PDB entry 4F84 | X-ray diffraction, 2.20 A resolution | chain A

== Chain A ==
Protein: Geranyl diphosphate 2-C-methyltransferase
Organism: Streptomyces lasaliensis
Notes: EC 2.1.1.-
Reference sequence: D3KYU3 (GPPMT_STRLS); numbering as in UniProt (aligned over 1-300)
Sequence (320 residues; numbered -19 to 300; the number before each row is that of its first residue; numbers below 1 keep their minus sign (Met-19 is residue -19)):
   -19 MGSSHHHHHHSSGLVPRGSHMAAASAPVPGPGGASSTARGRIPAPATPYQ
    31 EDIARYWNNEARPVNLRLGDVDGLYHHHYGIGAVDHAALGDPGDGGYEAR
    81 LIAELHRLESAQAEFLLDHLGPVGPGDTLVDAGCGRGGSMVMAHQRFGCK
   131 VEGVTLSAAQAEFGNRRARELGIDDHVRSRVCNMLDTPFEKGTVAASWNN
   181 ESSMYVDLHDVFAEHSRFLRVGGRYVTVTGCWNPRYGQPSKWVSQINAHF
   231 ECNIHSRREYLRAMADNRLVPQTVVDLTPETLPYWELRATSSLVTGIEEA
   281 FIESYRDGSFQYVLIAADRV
Disordered / not traced: -19 to 52
Differences from the reference sequence: expression tag (-19 to 0)
Ligand contacts: S-adenosylmethionine (SAM): His57, Gly113, Cys114, Gly115, Val134, Thr135, Leu136, Ser137, Gln140, Cys162, Asn163, Met164, Glu181, Ser182, Tyr185, Val186
Reported in the primary citation:
  - binding site for S-adenosylmethionine: Val134, Thr135, Leu136, Gln140, Asn163, Met164, Tyr185, Val186
  - contacts within the chain: His57-Asn180 (hydrogen bond)
  - catalytic residues: Glu181

== In short ==
Chain A binds S-adenosylmethionine. From the paper: the catalytic residue Glu181; a binding site for
S-adenosylmethionine at Val134, Thr135 and Leu136 among others.
Chain A is Geranyl diphosphate 2-C-methyltransferase (Streptomyces lasaliensis); the structure, Structure
analysis of Geranyl diphosphate methyltransferase in complex with SAM, was determined by X-ray diffraction
(same publication as 4F85 and 4F86).
